PDB entry 1Q7Y | X-ray diffraction, 3.20 A resolution | chains A and Z of the 31 polymer chains in the assembly

# Chain A
Molecule: 23S ribosomal RNA
Organism: Haloarcula marismortui
Sequence (2922 nucleotides; each row starts with the number of its first residue):
     2 UUGGCUACUA UGCCAGCUGG UGGAUUGCUC GGCUCAGGCG CUGAUGAAGG ACGUGCCAAG
    62 CUGCGAUAAG CCAUGGGGAG CCGCACGGAG GCGAAGAACC AUGGAUUUCC GAAUGAGAAU
   122 CUCUCUAACA AUUGCUUCGC GCAAUGAGGA ACCCCGAGAA CUGAAACAUC UCAGUAUCGG
   182 GAGGAACAGA AAACGCAAUG UGAUGUCGUU AGUAACCGCG AGUGAACGCG AUACAGCCCA
   242 AACCGAAGCC CUCACGGGCA AUGUGGUGUC AGGGCUACCU CUCAUCAGCC GACCGUCUCG
   302 ACGAAGUCUC UUGGAACAGA GCGUGAUACA GGGUGACAAC CCCGUACUCG AGACCAGUAC
   362 GACGUGCGGU AGUGCCAGAG UAGCGGGGGU UGGAUAUCCC UCGCGAAUAA CGCAGGCAUC
   422 GACUGCGAAG GCUAAACACA ACCUGAGACC GAUAGUGAAC AAGUAGUGUG AACGAACGCU
   482 GCAAAGUACC CUCAGAAGGG AGGCGAAAUA GAGCAUGAAA UCAGUUGGCG AUCGAGCGAC
   542 AGGGCAUACA AGGUCCCUCG ACGAAUGACC GACGCGCGAG CGUCCAGUAA GACUCACGGG
   602 AAGCCGAUGU UCUGUCGUAC GUUUUGAAAA ACGAGCCAGG GAGUGUGUCU GCAUGGCAAG
   662 UCUAACCGGA GUAUCCGGGG AGGCACAGGG AAACCGACAU GGCCGCAGGG CUUUGCCCGA
   722 GGGCCGCCGU CUUCAAGGGC GGGGAGCCAU GUGGACACGA CCCGAAUCCG GACGAUCUAC
   782 GCAUGGACAA GAUGAAGCGU GCCGAAAGGC ACGUGGAAGU CUGUUAGAGU UGGUGUCCUA
   842 CAAUACCCUC UCGUGAUCUA UGUGUAGGGG UGAAAGGCCC AUCGAGUCCG GCAACAGCUG
   902 GUUCCAAUCG AAACAUGUCG AAGCAUGACC UCCGCCGAGG UAGUCUGUGA GGUAGAGCGA
   962 CCGAUUGGUG UGUCCGCCUC CGAGAGGAGU CGGCACACCU GUCAAACUCC AAACUUACAG
  1022 ACGCCGUUUG ACGCGGGGAU UCCGGUGCGC GGGGUAAGCC UGUGUACCAG GAGGGGAACA
  1082 ACCCAGAGAU AGGUUAAGGU CCCCAAGUGU GGAUUAAGUG UAAUCCUCUG AAGGUGGUCU
  1142 CGAGCCCUAG ACAGCCGGGA GGUGAGCUUA GAAGCAGCUA CCCUCUAAGA AAAGCGUAAC
  1202 AGCUUACCGG CCGAGGUUUG AGGCGCCCAA AAUGAUCGGG ACUCAAAUCC ACCACCGAGA
  1262 CCUGUCCGUA CCACUCAUAC UGGUAAUCGA GUAGAUUGGC GCUCUAAUUG GAUGGAAGUA
  1322 GGGGUGAAAA CUCCUAUGGA CCGAUUAGUG ACGAAAAUCC UGGCCAUAGU AGCAGCGAUA
  1382 GUCGGGUGAG AACCCCGACG GCCUAAUGGA UAAGGGUUCC UCAGCACUGC UGAUCAGCUG
  1442 AGGGUUAGCC GGUCCUAAGU CAUACCGCAA CUCGACUAUG ACGAAAUGGG AAACGGGUUA
  1502 AUAUUCCCGU GCCACUAUGC AGUGAAAGUU GACGCCCUGG GGUCGAUCAC GCUGGGCAUU
  1562 CGCCCAGUCG AACCGUCCAA CUCCGUGGAA GCCGUAAUGG CAGGAAGCGG ACGAACGGCG
  1622 GCAUAGGGAA ACGUGAUUCA ACCUGGGGCC CAUGAAAAGA CGAGCAUAGU GUCCGUACCG
  1682 AGAACCGACA CAGGUGUCCA UGGCGGCGAA AGCCAAGGCC UGUCGGGAGC AACCAACGUU
  1742 AGGGAAUUCG GCAAGUUAGU CCCGUACCUU CGGAAGAAGG GAUGCCUGCU CCGGAACGGA
  1802 GCAGGUCGCA GUGACUCGGA AGCUCGGACU GUCUAGUAAC AACAUAGGUG ACCGCAAAUC
  1862 CGCAAGGACU CGUACGGUCA CUGAAUCCUG CCCAGUGCAG GUAUCUGAAC ACCUCGUACA
  1922 AGAGGACGAA GGACCUGUCA ACGGCGGGGG UAACUAUGAC CCUCUUAAGG UAGCGUAGUA
  1982 CCUUGCCGCA UCAGUAGCGG CUUGCAUGAA UGGAUUAACC AGAGCUUCAC UGUCCCAACG
  2042 UUGGGCCCGG UGAACUGUAC AUUCCAGUGC GGAGUCUGGA GACACCCAGG GGGAAGCGAA
  2102 GACCCUAUGG AGCUUUACUG CAGGCUGUCG CUGAGACGUG GUCGCCGAUG UGCAGCAUAG
  2162 GUAGGAGACA CUACACAGGU ACCCGCGCUA GCGGGCCACC GAGUCAACAG UGAAAUACUA
  2222 CCCGUCGGUG ACUGCGACUC UCACUCCGGG AGGAGGACAC CGAUAGCCGG GCAGUUUGAC
  2282 UGGGGCGGUA CGCGCUCGAA AAGAUAUCGA GCGCGCCCUA UGGCUAUCUC AGCCGGGACA
  2342 GAGACCCGGC GAAGAGUGCA AGAGCAAAAG AUAGCUUGAC AGUGUUCUUC CCAACGAGGA
  2402 ACGCUGACGC GAAAGCGUGG UCUAGCGAAC CAAUUAGCCU GCUUGAUGCG GGCAAUUGAU
  2462 GACAGAAAAG CUACCCUAGG GAUAACAGAG UCGUCACUCG CAAGAGCACA UAUCGACCGA
  2522 GUGGCUUGCU ACCUCGAUGU CGGUUCCCUC CAUCCUGCCC GUGCAGAAGC GGGCAAGGGU
  2582 GAGGUUGUUC GCCUAUUAAA GGAGGUCGUG AGCUGGGUUU AGACCGUCGU GAGACAGGUC
  2642 GGCUGCUAUC UACUGGGUGU GUAAUGGUGU CUGACAAGAA CGACCGUAUA GUACGAGAGG
  2702 AACUACGGUU GGUGGCCACU GGUGUACCGG UUGUUCGAGA GAGCACGUGC CGGGUAGCCA
  2762 CGCCACACGG GGUAAGAGCU GAACGCAUCU AAGCUCGAAA CCCACUUGGA AAAGAGACAC
  2822 CGCCGAGGUC CCGCGUACAA GACGCGGUCG AUAGACUCGG GGUGUGCGCG UCGAGGUAAC
  2882 GAGACGUUAA GCCCACGAGC ACUAACAGAC CAAAGCCAUC AU
Unresolved in the structure: 2-9, 126-127, 715, 971-998, 1560, 1952-1963, 2137-2236, 2339-2343, 2665-2666, 2915-2923
Metal / ion sites: Mg2+ site 1 near G28 (its only coordinating residue here); Na+ site 1 near C40 (its only coordinating residue here); Na+ site 2 near A45 (its only coordinating residue here); Na+ site 3: G56, A59, G61; Na+ site 4: G66, U108; Mg2+ site 2 near U115 (its only coordinating residue here); Na+ site 5 near C141 (its only coordinating residue here); Mg2+ site 3: C162, U2276; Na+ site 6: A165, A166, A167; Mg2+ site 4: A166, G219; Mg2+ site 5 near C168 (its only coordinating residue here); Na+ site 7: U170, C218, G221; 2 more K+ sites not listed; 75 more Mg2+ sites not listed; 64 more Na+ sites not listed
Ligand contacts: puromycin (PUY): G2102, A2486, C2487, G2540, U2541, C2542, G2588, G2618, U2619, U2620, A2637
Reported in the primary citation:
  - binding site for CCdA-P-Puromycin: G2284, G2285
  - catalytic residues: A2486 (proposed by the authors, not directly observed)

# Chain Z
Protein: 50S ribosomal protein L32E
Organism: Haloarcula marismortui
Reference sequence: P12736 (RL32_HALMA); numbering as in UniProt (aligned over 1-240)
Chain sequence (240 residues; each row starts with the number of its first residue):
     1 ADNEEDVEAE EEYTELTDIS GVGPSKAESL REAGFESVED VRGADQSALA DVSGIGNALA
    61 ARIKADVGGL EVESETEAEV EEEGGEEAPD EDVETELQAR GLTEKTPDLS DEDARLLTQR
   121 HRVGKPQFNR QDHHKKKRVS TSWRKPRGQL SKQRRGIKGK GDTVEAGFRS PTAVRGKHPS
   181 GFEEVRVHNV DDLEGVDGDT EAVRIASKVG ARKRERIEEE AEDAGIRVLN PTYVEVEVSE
Unresolved in the structure: 1-94, 237-240
Metal / ion sites: Mg2+: Lys136, Val139

# Chain A / chain Z interface
Pairs across the interface (168):
  G320(A) - Arg212(Z)  hydrogen bond to the sugar
  A521(A) - Lys137(Z)  salt bridge to the phosphate
  U522(A) - Lys137(Z)  salt bridge to the phosphate
  G537(A) - Lys135(Z)  hydrogen bond to the sugar
  G537(A) - Lys160(Z)  hydrogen bond to the sugar
  C538(A) - His134(Z)  salt bridge to the phosphate
  C538(A) - Lys135(Z)  salt bridge to the phosphate
  G539(A) - His134(Z)  hydrogen bond to the phosphate
  G539(A) - Gly159(Z)  hydrogen bond to the base
  A540(A) - Gln127(Z)  hydrogen bond to the phosphate
  A540(A) - Gly159(Z)  sugar contact
  A540(A) - Gly161(Z)  sugar contact
  C541(A) - Pro126(Z)  phosphate contact
  C541(A) - Gln127(Z)  hydrogen bond to the phosphate
  A551(A) - Tyr233(Z)  sugar contact
  A552(A) - Arg204(Z)  hydrogen bond to the phosphate
  A552(A) - Leu229(Z)  sugar contact
  A552(A) - Pro231(Z)  phosphate contact
  A552(A) - Tyr233(Z)  hydrogen bond to the phosphate
  G553(A) - His178(Z)  salt bridge to the phosphate
  G553(A) - Pro179(Z)  sugar contact
  G553(A) - Arg204(Z)  salt bridge to the phosphate
  G554(A) - His178(Z)  salt bridge to the phosphate
  G554(A) - Ser180(Z)  phosphate contact
  G554(A) - Arg227(Z)  salt bridge to the phosphate
  U555(A) - His121(Z)  phosphate contact
  C556(A) - His121(Z)  salt bridge to the phosphate
  C594(A) - Arg122(Z)  hydrogen bond to the sugar
  U595(A) - Thr118(Z)  phosphate contact
  U595(A) - Arg122(Z)  salt bridge to the phosphate
  C617(A) - Lys158(Z)  hydrogen bond to the sugar
  C617(A) - Gly159(Z)  base contact
  G618(A) - Lys158(Z)  sugar contact
  G618(A) - Lys160(Z)  hydrogen bond to the sugar
  A620(A) - Asp132(Z)  hydrogen bond to the sugar
  A620(A) - Lys135(Z)  hydrogen bond to the sugar
  A620(A) - Lys152(Z)  phosphate contact
  A620(A) - Lys160(Z)  salt bridge to the phosphate
  C621(A) - Gln131(Z)  hydrogen bond to the phosphate
  C621(A) - Asp132(Z)  sugar contact
  C621(A) - Leu150(Z)  phosphate contact
  C621(A) - Ser151(Z)  phosphate contact
  C621(A) - Lys152(Z)  salt bridge to the phosphate
  G622(A) - Gln131(Z)  hydrogen bond to the phosphate
  G622(A) - Arg147(Z)  phosphate contact
  G622(A) - Gly148(Z)  hydrogen bond to the phosphate
  G622(A) - Ser151(Z)  hydrogen bond to the phosphate
  U623(A) - Gly148(Z)  phosphate contact
  U623(A) - Gln149(Z)  hydrogen bond to the phosphate
  U623(A) - Leu150(Z)  base contact
  U625(A) - Leu150(Z)  base contact
  A628(A) - Leu150(Z)  sugar contact
  A629(A) - Lys152(Z)  salt bridge to the phosphate
  C637(A) - Lys136(Z)  salt bridge to the phosphate
  C637(A) - Arg138(Z)  salt bridge to the phosphate
  C638(A) - Lys136(Z)  phosphate contact
  C638(A) - Lys137(Z)  phosphate contact
  C638(A) - Arg138(Z)  salt bridge to the phosphate
  A639(A) - Arg138(Z)  phosphate contact
  C905(A) - Arg144(Z)  salt bridge to the phosphate
  C906(A) - Trp143(Z)  phosphate contact
  C906(A) - Arg144(Z)  phosphate contact
  C906(A) - Lys145(Z)  hydrogen bond to the phosphate
  C906(A) - Arg147(Z)  salt bridge to the phosphate
  A907(A) - Trp143(Z)  hydrogen bond to the phosphate
  A907(A) - Lys145(Z)  phosphate contact
  A907(A) - Val164(Z)  phosphate contact
  A908(A) - Glu165(Z)  phosphate contact
  A908(A) - Ala166(Z)  hydrogen bond to the phosphate
  G1071(A) - Gln149(Z)  phosphate contact
  G1071(A) - Arg154(Z)  sugar contact
  G1072(A) - Arg154(Z)  salt bridge to the phosphate
  G1072(A) - Arg155(Z)  phosphate contact
  A1073(A) - Arg155(Z)  sugar contact
  A1073(A) - Gly156(Z)  hydrogen bond to the sugar
  A1073(A) - Ile157(Z)  phosphate contact
  G1074(A) - Ile157(Z)  phosphate contact
  G1074(A) - Lys158(Z)  hydrogen bond to the phosphate
  G1075(A) - Lys158(Z)  salt bridge to the phosphate
  G1089(A) - Glu165(Z)  hydrogen bond to the sugar
  G1089(A) - Gly167(Z)  hydrogen bond to the base
  A1090(A) - Gly167(Z)  sugar contact
  A1090(A) - Phe168(Z)  sugar contact
  U1091(A) - Val123(Z)  sugar contact
  G1260(A) - Lys158(Z)  base contact
  U1266(A) - Arg115(Z)  hydrogen bond to the phosphate
  U1266(A) - Gln119(Z)  hydrogen bond to the sugar
  C1267(A) - Leu116(Z)  sugar contact
  C1267(A) - Gln119(Z)  sugar contact
  C1267(A) - Pro171(Z)  sugar contact
  C1268(A) - Ala166(Z)  hydrogen bond to the sugar
  C1268(A) - Gly167(Z)  base contact
  C1268(A) - Arg169(Z)  sugar contact
  C1268(A) - Ser170(Z)  sugar contact
  C1268(A) - Pro171(Z)  phosphate contact
  C1268(A) - Thr172(Z)  hydrogen bond to the phosphate
  C1268(A) - Arg175(Z)  hydrogen bond to the phosphate
  G1269(A) - Ala166(Z)  sugar contact
  G1269(A) - Arg175(Z)  salt bridge to the phosphate
  U1293(A) - Gln149(Z)  hydrogen bond to the sugar
  U1293(A) - Arg154(Z)  sugar contact
  A1294(A) - Gln149(Z)  phosphate contact
  G1311(A) - His188(Z)  sugar contact
  G1311(A) - Asn189(Z)  phosphate contact
  G1311(A) - Lys208(Z)  base contact
  G1312(A) - His188(Z)  sugar contact
  G1312(A) - Asn189(Z)  phosphate contact
  G1312(A) - Lys208(Z)  hydrogen bond to the sugar
  G1312(A) - Val209(Z)  hydrogen bond to the sugar
  G1312(A) - Lys213(Z)  salt bridge to the phosphate
  A1313(A) - Lys208(Z)  sugar contact
  A1313(A) - Val209(Z)  phosphate contact
  A1313(A) - Gly210(Z)  hydrogen bond to the phosphate
  A1313(A) - Lys213(Z)  salt bridge to the phosphate
  U1314(A) - Gly210(Z)  phosphate contact
  G1315(A) - Gly210(Z)  sugar contact
  G1315(A) - Ala211(Z)  hydrogen bond to the phosphate
  G1315(A) - Arg212(Z)  hydrogen bond to the sugar
  G1315(A) - Glu215(Z)  hydrogen bond to the base
  G1316(A) - Gly210(Z)  phosphate contact
  G1316(A) - Ala211(Z)  hydrogen bond to the phosphate
  A1317(A) - Lys208(Z)  phosphate contact
  A1318(A) - Lys208(Z)  phosphate contact
  G1324(A) - Arg204(Z)  base contact
  G1325(A) - Pro179(Z)  phosphate contact
  U1326(A) - Arg120(Z)  phosphate contact
  U1326(A) - Gly176(Z)  sugar contact
  U1326(A) - Lys177(Z)  sugar contact
  G1327(A) - Arg120(Z)  salt bridge to the phosphate
  G1327(A) - Lys125(Z)  hydrogen bond to the base
  G1327(A) - Arg169(Z)  hydrogen bond to the phosphate
  G1327(A) - Arg175(Z)  phosphate contact
  G1327(A) - Gly176(Z)  hydrogen bond to the phosphate
  A1328(A) - Lys125(Z)  sugar contact
  A1328(A) - Phe128(Z)  sugar contact
  A1328(A) - Val164(Z)  base contact
  A1328(A) - Glu165(Z)  base contact
  A1328(A) - Ala166(Z)  base contact
  A1328(A) - Phe168(Z)  sugar contact
  A1328(A) - Arg169(Z)  salt bridge to the phosphate
  A1328(A) - Ser170(Z)  hydrogen bond to the phosphate
  A1328(A) - Arg175(Z)  salt bridge to the phosphate
  A1329(A) - Lys125(Z)  salt bridge to the phosphate
  A1329(A) - Phe128(Z)  phosphate contact
  A1329(A) - Trp143(Z)  phosphate contact
  A1329(A) - Val164(Z)  sugar contact
  A1329(A) - Arg169(Z)  base contact
  A1330(A) - Ser142(Z)  phosphate contact
  A1330(A) - Trp143(Z)  hydrogen bond to the phosphate
  A1331(A) - Ser142(Z)  hydrogen bond to the phosphate
  A1331(A) - Arg144(Z)  salt bridge to the phosphate
  U1333(A) - Arg186(Z)  hydrogen bond to the phosphate
  U1333(A) - Arg204(Z)  sugar contact
  C1334(A) - Arg186(Z)  salt bridge to the phosphate
  C1334(A) - Arg204(Z)  hydrogen bond to the sugar
  C1334(A) - Ile205(Z)  sugar contact
  C1334(A) - Ala206(Z)  phosphate contact
  C1334(A) - Ser207(Z)  hydrogen bond to the phosphate
  C1334(A) - Asn230(Z)  hydrogen bond to the phosphate
  C1335(A) - Ser207(Z)  phosphate contact
  C1335(A) - Asn230(Z)  hydrogen bond to the phosphate
  C1343(A) - Lys208(Z)  hydrogen bond to the base
  G1344(A) - Lys208(Z)  sugar contact
  A1356(A) - Arg130(Z)  salt bridge to the phosphate
  A1356(A) - Asp132(Z)  base contact
  A1356(A) - Arg138(Z)  hydrogen bond to the base
  A1356(A) - Val139(Z)  base contact
  U2059(A) - Lys136(Z)  hydrogen bond to the sugar
Interface residues without a listed pair, chain A (76 interface residues in all): A319, C596, U624, G636, G1290, A2060
Interface residues without a listed pair, chain Z (79 interface residues in all): Glu112, Pro146, Val174, Glu184, Arg214, Arg216

# Overview
Chain A and chain Z form an interface of 76 and 79 residues respectively, with 53 hydrogen bonds and 30 salt
bridges. Polar pairs include G539(A)-Gly159(Z), G1089(A)-Gly167(Z) and G1315(A)-Glu215(Z). Chain A binds
puromycin. G56(A), A59(A) and G61(A) coordinate Na+ site 3. From the paper: the catalytic residue A2486(A); a
binding site for CCdA-P-Puromycin at G2284(A) and G2285(A).
Chain A is 23S ribosomal RNA and chain Z is 50S ribosomal protein L32E, both from Haloarcula marismortui; the
structure, Crystal Structure of CCdAP-Puromycin bound at the Peptidyl transferase center of the 50S ribosomal
subunit, was determined by X-ray diffraction together with 1Q81, 1Q82, 1Q86 and 1M90 from the same study.
